8X17 - chains B and A of the 5 polymer chains in the assembly; structure by electron microscopy, 3.19 A resolution.

# Chain B
Name: Guanine nucleotide-binding protein G(I)/G(S)/G(T) subunit beta-1
Organism: Rattus norvegicus
UniProtKB: P54311 (GBB1_RAT); residue numbers follow UniProt; this construct covers 2-340
Sequence (345 residues; numbered -4 to 340; the number before each row is that of its first residue; numbers below 1 keep their minus sign (Met-4 is residue -4)):
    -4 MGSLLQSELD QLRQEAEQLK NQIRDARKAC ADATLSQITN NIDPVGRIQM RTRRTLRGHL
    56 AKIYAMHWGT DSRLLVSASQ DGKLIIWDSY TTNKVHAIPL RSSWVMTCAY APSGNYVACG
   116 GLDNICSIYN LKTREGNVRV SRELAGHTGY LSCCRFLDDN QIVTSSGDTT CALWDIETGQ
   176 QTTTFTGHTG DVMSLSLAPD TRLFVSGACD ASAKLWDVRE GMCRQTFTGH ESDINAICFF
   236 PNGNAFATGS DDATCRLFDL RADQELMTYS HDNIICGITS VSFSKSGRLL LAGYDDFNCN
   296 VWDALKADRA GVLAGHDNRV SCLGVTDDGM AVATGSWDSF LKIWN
Disordered / not traced: -4 to 1
Differences from the reference sequence: initiating methionine (-4); expression tag (-3 to 1)
Curated features (UniProtKB/Swiss-Prot):
  - modified residue: Ser2 (N-acetylserine), His266 (Phosphohistidine)

# Chain A
Name: Guanine nucleotide-binding protein G(i) subunit alpha-1
Organism: Bos taurus
UniProtKB: P63097 (GNAI1_BOVIN); numbering as in UniProt (aligned over 1-354)
Sequence (354 residues; row label = number of the first residue in the row):
     1 MGCTLSAEDK AAVERSKMID RNLREDGEKA AREVKLLLLG AGESGKSTIV KQMKIIHEAG
    61 YSEEECKQYK AVVYSNTIQS IIAIIRAMGR LKIDFGDSAR ADDARQLFVL AGAAEEGFMT
   121 AELAGVIKRL WKDSGVQACF NRSREYQLND SAAYYLNDLD RIAQPNYIPT QQDVLRTRVK
   181 TTGIVETHFT FKDLHFKMFD VGAQRSERKK WIHCFEGVTA IIFCVALSDY DLVLAEDEEM
   241 NRMHESMKLF DSICNNKWFT DTSIILFLNK KDLFEEKIKK SPLTICYPEY AGSNTYEEAA
   301 AYIQCQFEDL NKRKDTKEIY THFTCSTDTK NVQFVFDAVT DVIIKNNLKD CGLF
Disordered / not traced: 1-4, 56-181, 234-240
Differences from the reference sequence: engineered mutation Ala203 (Gly in P63097), Ser326 (Ala in P63097)
Curated features (UniProtKB/Swiss-Prot):
  - region: Lys35 to Thr48 (G1 motif), Asp173 to Thr181 (G2 motif), Phe196 to Gly202, Gln204, Arg205 (G3 motif), Ile265 to Asp272 (G4 motif), Thr324, Cys325, Thr327 to Thr329 (G5 motif)
  - binding site (GTP): Glu43 to Thr48, Asp150, Ser151, Leu175 to Arg178, Asp200 to Gly202, Gln204, Asn269 to Asp272
  - binding site (Mg(2+)): Ser47, Thr181
  - lipidation: Gly2 (N-myristoyl glycine), Cys3 (S-palmitoyl cysteine)

# Interface between chain B and chain A
Contacting residue pairs (43; chain B residue first):
  Leu55(B) - Leu23(A)
  Leu55(B) - Gly27(A)
  Lys57(B) - His213(A)  hydrogen bond (side chain-backbone)
  Lys57(B) - Glu216(A)  salt bridge
  Tyr59(B) - His213(A)  hydrogen bond
  Tyr59(B) - Cys214(A)
  Gln75(B) - Cys214(A)  hydrogen bond
  Lys78(B) - Leu23(A)
  Lys78(B) - Asp26(A)  salt bridge
  Ile80(B) - Leu23(A)  hydrophobic
  Asn88(B) - Ser16(A)
  Lys89(B) - Ser16(A)  hydrogen bond (backbone-side chain)
  Lys89(B) - Ile19(A)
  Lys89(B) - Asp20(A)  salt bridge
  Lys89(B) - Leu23(A)
  Val90(B) - Arg15(A)  hydrogen bond (backbone-side chain)
  His91(B) - Arg15(A)
  Ala92(B) - Ile19(A)  hydrophobic
  Trp99(B) - Ile184(A)
  Trp99(B) - Phe199(A)
  Trp99(B) - Cys214(A)
  Trp99(B) - Phe215(A)  hydrophobic
  Leu117(B) - Ile184(A)
  Leu117(B) - Gln204(A)  hydrogen bond (backbone-side chain)
  Leu117(B) - Trp211(A)  hydrophobic
  Asp118(B) - Thr182(A)
  Asp118(B) - Ile184(A)
  Asn119(B) - Thr182(A)  hydrogen bond (backbone-backbone)
  Asn119(B) - Gly183(A)
  Asn119(B) - Gln204(A)  hydrogen bond
  Tyr145(B) - Gln204(A)
  Tyr145(B) - Ser206(A)
  Tyr145(B) - Lys210(A)
  Tyr145(B) - Trp211(A)
  Asp186(B) - Glu207(A)
  Met188(B) - Lys210(A)
  Cys204(B) - Lys210(A)
  Asp228(B) - Lys209(A)  salt bridge
  Asp228(B) - Lys210(A)  salt bridge
  Asn230(B) - Lys210(A)
  Asp246(B) - Lys210(A)  salt bridge
  Arg314(B) - Trp258(A)
  Trp332(B) - Trp258(A)  hydrophobic
Interface residues without a listed pair, chain B (27 interface residues in all): Gly53, Gly144, Gly162
Interface residues without a listed pair, chain A (25 interface residues in all): Ala12, Val13, Arg24

# Summary
27 residues of chain B and 25 residues of chain A are in contact, with 8 hydrogen bonds and 6 salt bridges.
Among the polar pairs are Lys57(B)-Glu216(A), Lys78(B)-Asp26(A) and Lys89(B)-Asp20(A).
Here chain B is Guanine nucleotide-binding protein G(I)/G(S)/G(T) subunit beta-1 (Rattus norvegicus) and chain
A is Guanine nucleotide-binding protein G(i) subunit alpha-1 (Bos taurus). Entry 8X17 (Cryo-EM structure of
adenosine receptor A3AR bound to CF102) was determined by electron microscopy together with 8X16 from the same
study.
